PDB entry 8JP4 | electron microscopy, 2.53 A resolution | chains A and F of the 8 polymer chains in the assembly

# Chain A (and F)
Protein: Protein ERGIC-53
Organism: Homo sapiens
Notes: chain F of this document is another copy of the same molecule, construct and numbering; everything in this record applies to it too
UniProt: P49257 (LMAN1_HUMAN); numbering as in UniProt (aligned over 1-510)
Chain sequence (522 residues; each row starts with the number of its first residue):
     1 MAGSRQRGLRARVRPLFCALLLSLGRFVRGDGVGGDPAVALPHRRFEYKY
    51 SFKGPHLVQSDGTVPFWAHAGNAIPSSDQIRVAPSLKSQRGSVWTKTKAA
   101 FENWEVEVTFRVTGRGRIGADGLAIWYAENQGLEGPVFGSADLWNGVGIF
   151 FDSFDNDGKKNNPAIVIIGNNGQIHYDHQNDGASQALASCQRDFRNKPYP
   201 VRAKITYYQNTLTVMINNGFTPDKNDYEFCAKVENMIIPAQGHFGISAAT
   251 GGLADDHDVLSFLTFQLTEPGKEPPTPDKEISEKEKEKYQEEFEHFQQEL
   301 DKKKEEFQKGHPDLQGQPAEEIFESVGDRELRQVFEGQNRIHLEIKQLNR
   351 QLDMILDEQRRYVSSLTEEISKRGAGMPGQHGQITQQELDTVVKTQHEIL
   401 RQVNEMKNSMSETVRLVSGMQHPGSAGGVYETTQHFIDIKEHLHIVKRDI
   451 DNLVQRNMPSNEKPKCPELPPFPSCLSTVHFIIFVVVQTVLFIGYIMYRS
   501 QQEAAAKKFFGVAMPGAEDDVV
Disordered / not traced: 1-41, 368-522 (chain F: 1-41, 313-323, 366-522)
Differences from the reference sequence: expression tag (511-522)
Cystine bridges: Cys190-Cys230
Metal / ion sites: Ca2+ site 1: Asp152, Phe154, Asn156, Asp181; Ca2+ site 2: Asp155, Asp157, Asn161, Asn162, Asp181
Swiss-Prot annotation at these positions:
  - region: Arg499 to Phe510 (Mediates interaction with RAB3GAP1, RAB3GAP2 and UBXN6)
  - motif: Phe509, Phe510 (ER export motif)
  - binding site (a carbohydrate): Ser88, Asp121, Asn156, His178, Gly251 to Leu253
  - binding site (Ca(2+)): Asp152, Phe154, Asn156, Asp181
  - site: Gln501 (Required for ER export)
  - modified residue: Ser425 (Phosphoserine)
  - natural variant: Trp67 (W67S: In F5F8D1)
What the authors report for this chain:
  - self-association interface (contacts with another copy of this molecule); pairs are residue here / residue on that copy: Arg192-Gln191 (hydrogen bond), Val326, Val326, Gln338

# Chain A / chain F interface
Residue-residue contacts - 37 pairs, chain A then chain F:
  Glu324(A) with Glu330(F)
  Asp328(A) with Val326(F); Gly327(F); Glu330(F)
  Leu331(A) with Gly327(F); Glu330(F); Leu331(F); Val334(F)
  Arg332(A) with Glu330(F)
  Val334(A) with Val334(F), hydrophobic
  Phe335(A) with Gln333(F)
  Gln338(A) with Val334(F), hydrogen bond (side chain-backbone); Gly337(F); Gln338(F)
  Ile341(A) with Ile341(F), hydrophobic
  His342(A) with Gly337(F); Arg340(F); Ile341(F); Glu344(F), salt bridge
  Ile345(A) with Ile341(F), hydrophobic; Glu344(F); Ile345(F), hydrophobic
  Lys346(A) with Glu344(F), salt bridge
  Leu348(A) with Leu348(F), hydrophobic
  Asn349(A) with Gln347(F); Leu348(F); Gln351(F)
  Leu352(A) with Leu348(F); Gln351(F); Leu352(F), hydrophobic
  Asp353(A) with Gln351(F), hydrogen bond
  Ile355(A) with Ile355(F), hydrophobic
  Leu356(A) with Met354(F), hydrophobic; Ile355(F), hydrophobic
  Tyr362(A) with Tyr362(F)
  Val363(A) with Tyr362(F), hydrophobic
  Leu366(A) with Tyr362(F)
Also at the interface, not in a pair above, chain A (21 interface residues in all): Gln359
Also at the interface, not in a pair above, chain F (20 interface residues in all): Gln359

# Summary
21 residues of chain A face 20 of chain F across their interface; the contacts include 2 hydrogen bonds and 2
salt bridges. Polar pairs include His342(A)-Glu344(F), Lys346(A)-Glu344(F) and Gln338(A)-Val334(F). From
UniProt: 7 carbohydrate-binding residues and 4 Ca2+-binding residues on chain A. From the paper: a
self-association interface involving Arg192(A), Val326(A) and Gln338(A).
Chain A and chain F are both Protein ERGIC-53 (Homo sapiens); the structure, Cryo-EM structure of the head
region of full-length ERGIC-53 with MCFD2 (form A), was determined by electron microscopy, deposited together
with 8JP5, 8JP6, 8JP7, 8JP8, 8JP9 and 8JPG.
